PDB entry 2FG7 | X-ray diffraction, 2.90 A resolution | chains Y and Z of the 3 polymer chains in the assembly

== Chain Y (and Z) ==
Protein: putative ornithine carbamoyltransferase
From: Bacteroides fragilis
Notes: EC 2.1.3.-; chain Z of this document is another copy of the same molecule, construct and numbering; everything in this record applies to it too
UniProt: Q5LI27 (Q5LI27_BACFN); residues 1-318 here = UniProt positions 1-318
Chain sequence (338 residues; row label = number of the first residue in the row; numbers below 1 keep their minus sign (Met-19 is residue -19)):
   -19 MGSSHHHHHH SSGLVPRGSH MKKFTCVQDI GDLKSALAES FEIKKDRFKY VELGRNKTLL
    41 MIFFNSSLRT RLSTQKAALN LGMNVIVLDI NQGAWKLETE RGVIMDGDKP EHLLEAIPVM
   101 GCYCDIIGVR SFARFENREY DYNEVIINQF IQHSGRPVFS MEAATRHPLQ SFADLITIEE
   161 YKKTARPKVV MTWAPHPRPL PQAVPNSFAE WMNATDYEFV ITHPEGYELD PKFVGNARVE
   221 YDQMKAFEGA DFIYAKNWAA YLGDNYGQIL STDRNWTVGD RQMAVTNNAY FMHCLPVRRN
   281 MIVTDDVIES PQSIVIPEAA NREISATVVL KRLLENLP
Unresolved in the structure: -19 to -3 (chain Z: -19 to -2)
Construct notes: expression tag (-19 to 0); engineered mutation Leu242 (Thr in Q5LI27)
Residues lining bound ligands:
  - phosphoric acid mono(formamide)ester (CP): Ser46, Ser47, Leu48, Arg49, Thr50, Arg51, Arg110, His147, Gln150, Cys274, Leu275, Pro276, Arg302
  - N-(3-carboxypropanoyl)-L-norvaline (SN0): Arg110, Phe112, Glu142, His147, His176, Arg178, Leu180, Pro181, Val184, Lys236, Cys274, Leu275, Pro276, Arg278

== How chain Y and chain Z interact ==
Residue-residue contacts (60):
  Asn36(Y) - Phe28(Z)
  Asn36(Y) - Val31(Z)
  Thr38(Y) - Lys56(Z)
  Asn64(Y) - Leu59(Z)
  Ile66(Y) - Leu52(Z)  hydrophobic
  Ile66(Y) - Gln55(Z)
  Leu68(Y) - Arg51(Z)
  Gln72(Y) - Gln72(Z)
  Gly73(Y) - Ser46(Z)
  Gly73(Y) - Ser47(Z)  hydrogen bond (backbone-backbone)
  Gly73(Y) - Arg51(Z)  hydrogen bond (backbone-side chain)
  Ala74(Y) - Ser46(Z)
  Ala74(Y) - Ser47(Z)
  Trp75(Y) - Ser46(Z)
  Trp75(Y) - Ser47(Z)
  Trp75(Y) - Arg49(Z)
  Trp75(Y) - Phe112(Z)  hydrophobic
  Trp75(Y) - Pro276(Z)
  Arg81(Y) - Arg279(Z)
  Arg81(Y) - Asp285(Z)  salt bridge
  Arg81(Y) - Glu289(Z)  salt bridge
  Gly82(Y) - Asn280(Z)
  Gly82(Y) - Asp285(Z)  hydrogen bond (backbone-side chain)
  Val83(Y) - Arg279(Z)
  Val83(Y) - Asn280(Z)  hydrogen bond (backbone-side chain)
  Ile84(Y) - Arg254(Z)
  Ile84(Y) - Arg279(Z)
  Ile84(Y) - Asn280(Z)
  Met85(Y) - Val277(Z)
  Met85(Y) - Arg278(Z)  hydrogen bond (backbone-side chain)
  Met85(Y) - Arg279(Z)  hydrogen bond (backbone-backbone)
  Met85(Y) - Met281(Z)
  Asp86(Y) - Arg278(Z)
  Gly87(Y) - Arg278(Z)  hydrogen bond (backbone-side chain)
  Lys89(Y) - Arg278(Z)  hydrogen bond (backbone-side chain)
  Pro90(Y) - Pro276(Z)
  Pro90(Y) - Val277(Z)
  Pro90(Y) - Arg278(Z)
  Glu91(Y) - Leu48(Z)
  Glu91(Y) - Arg49(Z)  salt bridge
  Glu91(Y) - Pro276(Z)
  His92(Y) - Arg279(Z)
  Leu94(Y) - Arg279(Z)
  Leu94(Y) - Glu289(Z)
  Glu95(Y) - Arg279(Z)  salt bridge
  Glu95(Y) - Ile288(Z)
  Pro98(Y) - Ile296(Z)  hydrophobic
  Val99(Y) - Arg49(Z)
  Val99(Y) - Leu275(Z)  hydrophobic
  Cys102(Y) - Ile296(Z)  hydrophobic
  Cys102(Y) - Ala300(Z)  hydrophobic
  Cys102(Y) - Glu303(Z)
  Tyr103(Y) - Arg49(Z)
  Tyr103(Y) - Leu52(Z)  hydrophobic
  Tyr103(Y) - Ser53(Z)
  Tyr103(Y) - Lys56(Z)
  Tyr103(Y) - Ala299(Z)  hydrogen bond (side chain-backbone)
  Tyr103(Y) - Ala300(Z)
  Tyr103(Y) - Arg302(Z)
  Tyr103(Y) - Glu303(Z)
Other interface residues (no listed pair), chain Y (29 interface residues in all): Leu40, Ala96, Met100
Other interface residues (no listed pair), chain Z (32 interface residues in all): Arg110, Pro177

== In short ==
Chain Y and chain Z form an interface of 29 and 32 residues respectively; the contacts include 9 hydrogen
bonds and 4 salt bridges. Polar contacts include Arg81(Y)-Asp285(Z), Arg81(Y)-Glu289(Z) and Glu91(Y)-Arg49(Z).
Chain Y binds N-(3-carboxypropanoyl)-L-norvaline and phosphoric acid mono(formamide)ester.
Chain Y and chain Z are both putative ornithine carbamoyltransferase (Bacteroides fragilis); the structure,
N-succinyl-L-ornithine transcarbamylase from B. fragilis complexed with carbamoyl phosphate and
N-succinyl-L-norvaline, was determined by X-ray diffraction (same publication as 2FG6).
